4YS9 - chain B; structure by X-ray diffraction, 2.00 A resolution.

Chain B:
Protein: Maltose-binding periplasmic protein, Ataxin-3 chimera
From: Escherichia coli
Notes: fragment: MBP residues 27-392 (UNP) + Ataxin-3 C-terminal region
UniProtKB: chimeric construct of P0AEY0, P54252: residues 1-366 from P0AEY0 (MALE_ECO57) positions 27-392 (UniProt number = residue number + 26); residues 371-464 from P54252 positions 278-324 (offset varies)
Chain sequence (441 residues; each row starts with the number of its first residue; note: 47 numbers in that range are skipped by the numbering (no residue carries them; nothing is unmodelled there)):
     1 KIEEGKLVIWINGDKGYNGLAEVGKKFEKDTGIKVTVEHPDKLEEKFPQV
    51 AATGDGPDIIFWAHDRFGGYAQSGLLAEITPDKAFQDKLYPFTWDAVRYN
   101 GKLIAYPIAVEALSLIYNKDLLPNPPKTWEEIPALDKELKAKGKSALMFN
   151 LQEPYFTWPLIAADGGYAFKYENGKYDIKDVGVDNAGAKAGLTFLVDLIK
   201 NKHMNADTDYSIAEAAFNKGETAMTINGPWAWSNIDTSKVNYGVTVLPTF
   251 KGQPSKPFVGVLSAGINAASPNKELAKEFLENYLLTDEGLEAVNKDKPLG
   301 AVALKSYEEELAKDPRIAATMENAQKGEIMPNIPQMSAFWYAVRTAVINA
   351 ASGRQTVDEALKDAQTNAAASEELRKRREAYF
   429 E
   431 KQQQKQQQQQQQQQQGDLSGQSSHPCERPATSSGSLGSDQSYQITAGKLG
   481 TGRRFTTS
Unresolved in the structure: 432-488
Sequence notes: linker (367-370)
Ion coordination: Zn2+ site 1: His39, Asp164; Zn2+ site 2: His203, Glu278

In short:
His39 and Asp164 form the Zn2+ site 1. His203 and Glu278 form the Zn2+ site 2.
Chain B is Maltose-binding periplasmic protein, Ataxin-3 chimera (Escherichia coli); the structure, Ataxin-3
Carboxy-Terminal Region - Crystal C1 (tetragonal), was determined by X-ray diffraction, deposited together
with 4WTH.
